Entry 7V9G (X-ray diffraction, 3.50 A resolution); this record covers chains A and F of the 6 polymer chains in the assembly.

Chain A:
Molecule: BEN domain-containing protein 3
Organism: Mus musculus
UniProt: Q6PAL0 (BEND3_MOUSE); residues 712-825 here = UniProt positions 712-825
Sequence (114 residues; numbered 712 to 825; the number before each row is that of its first residue):
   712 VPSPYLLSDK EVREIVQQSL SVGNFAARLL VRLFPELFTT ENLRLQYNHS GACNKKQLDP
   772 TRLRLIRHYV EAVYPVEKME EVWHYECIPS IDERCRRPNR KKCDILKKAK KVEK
Not modelled in the structure: 817-825

Chain F:
Molecule: 16-nt DNA strand
Sequence (16 nucleotides; numbered 1 to 16; the number before each row is that of its first residue):
     1 GCACCGCGTG GGGCCA

How chain A and chain F interact:
Contacting residue pairs (12):
  His-795(A) / DC5(F)  salt bridge to the phosphate
  Asp-803(A) / DG6(F)  sugar contact
  Asp-803(A) / DC7(F)  phosphate contact
  Arg-807(A) / DC7(F)  salt bridge to the phosphate
  Arg-807(A) / DG8(F)  hydrogen bond to the base
  Pro-809(A) / DT9(F)  base contact
  Lys-812(A) / DG10(F)  base contact
  Lys-812(A) / DG11(F)  hydrogen bond to the base
  Lys-812(A) / DG12(F)  hydrogen bond to the base
  Lys-813(A) / DT9(F)  salt bridge to the phosphate
  Lys-813(A) / DG10(F)  phosphate contact
  Cys-814(A) / DG10(F)  hydrogen bond to the phosphate
Interface residues without a listed pair, chain A (8 interface residues in all): Glu-804

Summary:
Chain A and chain F each contribute 8 residues to their interface; the contacts include 4 hydrogen bonds and 3
salt bridges. Polar pairs include Arg-807(A)/DG8(F), Lys-812(A)/DG11(F) and Lys-812(A)/DG12(F).
Chain A is BEN domain-containing protein 3 (Mus musculus) and chain F is a 16-nt DNA strand; the structure,
Native BEN4 domain of protein Bend3 with DNA, was determined by X-ray diffraction, deposited together with
7V9F, 7V9H and 7V9I.
